Entry 6XN4 (electron microscopy, 3.35 A resolution); this record covers chains G and T of the 10 polymer chains in the assembly.

# Chain G
Protein: CRISPR-associated protein Csm3
Source organism: Lactococcus lactis subsp. lactis
UniProtKB: L0CEA3 (L0CEA3_LACLL); residue numbers follow UniProt; this construct covers 1-214
Sequence (214 residues; numbered 1 to 214; the number before each row is that of its first residue):
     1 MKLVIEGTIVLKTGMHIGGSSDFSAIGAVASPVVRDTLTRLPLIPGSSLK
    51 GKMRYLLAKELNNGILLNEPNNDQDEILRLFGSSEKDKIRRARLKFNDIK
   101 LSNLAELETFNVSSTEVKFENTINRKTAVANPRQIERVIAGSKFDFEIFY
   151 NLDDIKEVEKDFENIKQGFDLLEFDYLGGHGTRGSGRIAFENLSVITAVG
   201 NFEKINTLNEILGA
Differences from the reference sequence: conflict Ala30 (Asp in L0CEA3)

# Chain T
Molecule: target RNA
Source organism: Lactococcus lactis subsp. lactis
Sequence (30 nucleotides; numbered 9 to 38; the number before each row is that of its first residue):
     9 GUUGAAGCUUGGUUCAAAGAACGUAUCAAG

# How chain G and chain T interact
Pairs across the interface (11; chain G residue first):
  Ser21(G) - A29(T)  base contact
  Ala30(G) - A24(T)  base contact
  Lys86(G) - U34(T)  hydrogen bond to the phosphate
  Lys86(G) - C35(T)  salt bridge to the phosphate
  Val129(G) - C23(T)  base contact
  Ala130(G) - C23(T)  base contact
  Asn131(G) - A24(T)  hydrogen bond to the base
  Asn131(G) - A25(T)  hydrogen bond to the base
  Pro132(G) - C23(T)  sugar contact
  Pro132(G) - A24(T)  sugar contact
  Arg133(G) - A24(T)  base contact
Interface residues without a listed pair, chain T (7 interface residues in all): A26

# Overview
The interface between chain G and chain T involves 8 residues on one side and 7 on the other, with 3 hydrogen
bonds and 1 salt bridge. Polar contacts include Asn131(G)-A24(T), Asn131(G)-A25(T) and Lys86(G)-U34(T).
Chain G is CRISPR-associated protein Csm3 and chain T is target RNA, both from Lactococcus lactis subsp.
lactis; the structure, Structure of the Lactococcus lactis Csm CTR_3:2 CRISPR-Cas Complex, was determined by
electron microscopy together with 6XN3, 6XN5 and 6XN7 from the same study.
